PDB entry 7V01 | electron microscopy, 3.67 A resolution | chains H and U of the 10 polymer chains in the assembly

[Chain H]
Molecule: CRISPR system Cms protein Csm4
Organism: Staphylococcus epidermidis RP62A
UniProtKB: Q5HK92 (Q5HK92_STAEQ); numbering as in UniProt (aligned over 1-304)
Sequence (304 residues; each row starts with the number of its first residue):
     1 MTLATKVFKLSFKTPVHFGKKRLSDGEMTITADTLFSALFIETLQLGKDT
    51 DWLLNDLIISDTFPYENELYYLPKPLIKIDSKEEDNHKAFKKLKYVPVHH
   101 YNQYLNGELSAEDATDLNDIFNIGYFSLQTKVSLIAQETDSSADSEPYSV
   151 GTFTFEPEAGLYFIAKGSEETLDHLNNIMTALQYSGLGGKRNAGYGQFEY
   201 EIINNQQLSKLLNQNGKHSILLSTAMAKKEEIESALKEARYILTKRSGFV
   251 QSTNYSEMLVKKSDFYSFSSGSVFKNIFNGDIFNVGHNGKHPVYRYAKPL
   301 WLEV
Disordered / not traced: 1-4, 82-84

[Chain U]
Molecule: 37-nt RNA strand
Notes: fragment: CRISPR self RNA target
Sequence (37 nucleotides; numbered 0 to 36; the number before each row is that of its first residue; numbering starts at 0):
     0 ACUGAUGAUUUAUAUACUUCGGCAUACGUGUUCUCGU
Disordered / not traced: 0-6, 23, 33-36

[Chain H / chain U interface]
Pairs across the interface (14; chain H residue first):
  Arg22(H) - U31(U)  salt bridge to the phosphate
  Thr130(H) - G29(U)  base contact
  Asp144(H) - G27(U)  sugar contact
  Asp144(H) - U28(U)  base contact
  Ser145(H) - G27(U)  base contact
  Ser145(H) - U28(U)  base contact
  Glu146(H) - U30(U)  base contact
  Pro147(H) - U28(U)  base contact
  Pro147(H) - G29(U)  base contact
  Pro147(H) - U30(U)  base contact
  Tyr148(H) - G29(U)  hydrogen bond to the base
  Tyr148(H) - U30(U)  base contact
  Ser149(H) - G29(U)  hydrogen bond to the base
  Met258(H) - C32(U)  base contact
Interface residues without a listed pair, chain H (11 interface residues in all): Lys131, Ser133

[Summary]
Chain H and chain U form an interface of 11 and 6 residues respectively, with 2 hydrogen bonds and 1 salt
bridge. Polar contacts include Tyr148(H)-G29(U), Ser149(H)-G29(U) and Arg22(H)-U31(U).
Chain H is CRISPR system Cms protein Csm4 (Staphylococcus epidermidis RP62A) and chain U is a 37-nt RNA
strand; the structure, Staphylococcus epidermidis RP62a CRISPR short effector complex with self RNA target and
ATP, was determined by electron microscopy (same publication as 7UZW, 7UZX, 7UZY, 7UZZ, 7V00 and 7V02).
